Entry 7V68 (electron microscopy, 3.40 A resolution); this record covers chains B and S of the 5 polymer chains in the assembly.

# Chain B
Protein: Guanine nucleotide-binding protein G(I)/G(S)/G(T) subunit beta-1
Organism: Homo sapiens
UniProtKB: P62873 (GBB1_HUMAN); residues 2-340 here = UniProt positions 2-340
Sequence (339 residues; row label = number of the first residue in the row):
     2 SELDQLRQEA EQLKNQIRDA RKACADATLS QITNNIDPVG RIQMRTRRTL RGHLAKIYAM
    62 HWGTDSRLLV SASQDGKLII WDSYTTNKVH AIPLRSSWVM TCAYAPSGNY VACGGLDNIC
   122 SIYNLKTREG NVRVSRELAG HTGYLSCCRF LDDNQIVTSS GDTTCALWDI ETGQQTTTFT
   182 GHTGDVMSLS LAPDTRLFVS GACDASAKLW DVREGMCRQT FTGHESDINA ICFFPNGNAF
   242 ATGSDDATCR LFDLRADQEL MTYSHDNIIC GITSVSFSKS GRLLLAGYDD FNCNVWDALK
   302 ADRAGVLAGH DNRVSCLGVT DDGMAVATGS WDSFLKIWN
Disordered / not traced: 2
UniProt features mapped onto this chain:
  - modified residue: Ser-2 (N-acetylserine), His-266 (Phosphohistidine)

# Chain S
Protein: scFv16
Organism: Homo sapiens
Notes: antibody fragment or engineered binder
Sequence (259 residues; numbered 1 to 247 plus 14 insertion-coded residues; 2 numbers in that range are skipped by the numbering (no residue carries them; nothing is unmodelled there); the number before each row is that of its first residue; a row labelled like 121A-121N holds insertion residues (121A, then the next letters in order)):
     1 DVQLVESGGG LVQPGGSRKL SCSASGFAFS SFGMHWVRQA PEKGLEWVAY ISSGSGTIYY
    61 ADTVKGRFTI SRDDPKNTLF LQMTSLRSED TAMYYCVRSI YYYGSSPFDF WGQGTTLTVS
   121 S
121A-121N GGGGSGGGGSGGGG
   124 SDIVMTQATS SVPVTPGESV SISCRSSKSL LHSNGNTYLY WFLQRPGQSP QLLIYRMSNL
   184 ASGVPDRFSG SGSGTAFTLT ISRLEAEDVG VYYCMQHLEY PLTFGAGTKL ELKAAAHHHH
   244 HHHH
Disordered / not traced: 1, 121A-121N, 236-247
Disulfides: Cys-147/Cys-217

# Interface between chain B and chain S
Residue-residue contacts - 12 pairs, chain B then chain S:
  Arg-68(B) / Tyr-103(S)
  Leu-69(B) / Tyr-103(S)  hydrophobic
  Asp-83(B) / Tyr-103(S)
  Val-90(B) / Tyr-102(S)  hydrophobic
  His-91(B) / Tyr-102(S)
  Lys-127(B) / Gly-104(S)  hydrogen bond (side chain-backbone)
  Arg-129(B) / Arg-98(S)
  Glu-130(B) / Gly-26(S)
  Glu-130(B) / Phe-27(S)
  Gly-131(B) / Ala-28(S)
  Gly-131(B) / Phe-32(S)
  Asn-132(B) / Ala-28(S)
Interface residues without a listed pair, chain S (10 interface residues in all): Val-2, Phe-110

# In short
The chain B/chain S interface involves 10 residues from each chain; the contacts include 1 hydrogen bond. Its
one hydrogen-bonded contact is Lys-127(B)/Gly-104(S).
Chain B is Guanine nucleotide-binding protein G(I)/G(S)/G(T) subunit beta-1 and chain S is scFv16, both from
Homo sapiens; the structure, An Agonist and PAM-bound Class A GPCR with Gi protein complex structure, was
determined by electron microscopy, deposited together with 7V69 and 7V6A.
